Entry 8OXS (X-ray diffraction, 1.60 A resolution); this record covers chains A and G of the 6 polymer chains in the assembly.

== Chain A ==
Molecule: Cholera enterotoxin subunit A
Organism: Vibrio cholerae O1
Reference sequence: P01555 (CHTA_VIBCH); residues 1-240 here correspond to UniProt positions 19-258 (UniProt number = residue number + 18)
Chain sequence (240 residues; each row starts with the number of its first residue):
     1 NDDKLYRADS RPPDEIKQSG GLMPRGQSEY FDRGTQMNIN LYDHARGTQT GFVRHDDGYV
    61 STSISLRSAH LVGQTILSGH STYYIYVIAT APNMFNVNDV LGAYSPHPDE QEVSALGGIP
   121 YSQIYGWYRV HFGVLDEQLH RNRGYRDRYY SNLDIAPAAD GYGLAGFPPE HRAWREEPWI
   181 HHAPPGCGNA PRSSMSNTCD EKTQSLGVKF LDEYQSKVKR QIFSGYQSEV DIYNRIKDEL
Not modelled in the structure: 190-193, 236-240
Disulfide bonds: C187-C199
Differences from the reference sequence: engineered mutation E229 (Asp247 in P01555), V230 (Ile248 in P01555), I232 (Thr250 in P01555), Y233 (His251 in P01555)
Ion coordination: Na+: N1, T90, Y150, L153
Swiss-Prot annotation at these positions:
  - active site: E112
  - binding site (NAD(+)): R7 to S10, M23 to R25

== Chain G ==
Molecule: Cholera enterotoxin subunit B
Organism: Vibrio cholerae O1
Reference sequence: P01556 (CHTB_VIBCH); residues 1-103 here correspond to UniProt positions 22-124 (UniProt number = residue number + 21)
Chain sequence (103 residues; numbered 1 to 103; the number before each row is that of its first residue):
     1 TPQNITDLCA EYHNTQIHTL NDKIFSYTES LAGKREMAII TFKNGATFQV EVPGSQHIDS
    61 QKKAIERMKD TLRIAYLTEA KVEKLCVWNN KTPHAIAAIS MAN
Disulfide bonds: C9-C86
Differences from the reference sequence: engineered mutation H18 (Tyr39 in P01556), T47 (Ile68 in P01556)
Small-molecule neighbours: beta-D-galactopyranose / alpha-D-galactopyranose: E51, Q56, H57, Q61, W88, N90, K91

== How chain A and chain G interact ==
Pairs across the interface - 14 pairs, chain A then chain G:
  R143(A) with T78(G), hydrogen bond (side chain-backbone); E79(G); A80(G); N103(G), hydrogen bond (side chain-backbone)
  R146(A) with T78(G), hydrogen bond (side chain-backbone); E79(G)
  D147(A) with E79(G), hydrogen bond (backbone-side chain)
  R148(A) with Y76(G), hydrogen bond (side chain-backbone); L77(G); E79(G), salt bridge
  G225(A) with I74(G)
  E229(A) with R73(G)
  D231(A) with K63(G), salt bridge
  N234(A) with K63(G)
Interface residues without a listed pair, chain A (10 interface residues in all): Y145, Y149
Interface residues without a listed pair, chain G (12 interface residues in all): K23, I24, D70

== Overview ==
The interface between chain A and chain G involves 10 residues on one side and 12 on the other, with 5
hydrogen bonds and 2 salt bridges. Polar pairs include R148(A)-E79(G), D231(A)-K63(G) and R143(A)-T78(G).
Chain G binds beta-D-galactopyranose / alpha-D-galactopyranose.
Here chain A is Cholera enterotoxin subunit A and chain G is Cholera enterotoxin subunit B, both from Vibrio
cholerae O1. Entry 8OXS (Cholera holotoxin variant (chimera with E. coli heat-labile enterotoxin, 4 C-terminal
substitutions)) was determined by X-ray diffraction.
